Entry 4JI8 (X-ray diffraction, 3.74 A resolution); this record covers chains A and I of the 21 polymer chains in the assembly.

[Chain A]
Molecule: 16S rRNA
Source organism: Thermus thermophilus
Sequence (1522 nucleotides; numbered 0 to 1544 plus 19 insertion-coded residues; 42 numbers in that range are skipped by the numbering (no residue carries them; nothing is unmodelled there); the number before each row is that of its first residue; a row labelled like 190A-190L holds insertion residues (190A, then the next letters in order); numbering starts at 0):
     0 UUUGUUGGAG AGUUUGAUCC UGGCUCAGGG UGAACGCUGG CGGCGUGCCU AAGACAUGCA
    60 AGUCGUGCGG G
    73 CCGCGGGGUU UU
    88 ACUCCG
    95 UGGUC
   101 AGCGGCGGAC GGGUGAGUAA CGCGUGGGU
  129A G
   130 ACCUACCCGG AAGAGGGGGA CAACCCGGGG AAACUCGGGC UAAUCCCCCA UGUGGACCCG
   190 C
190A-190L CCCUUGGGGUGU
   191 GUCCAAAGGG CUUU
   216 GCCCGCUUCC GGAUGGGCCC GCGUCCCAUC AGCUAGUUGG UGGGGUAAUG GCCCACCAAG
   276 GCGACGACGG GUAGCCGGUC UGAGAGGAUG GCCGGCCACA GGGGCACUGA GACACGGGCC
   336 CCACUCCUAC GGGAGGCAGC AGUUAGGAAU CUUCCGCAAU GGGCGCAAGC CUGACGGAGC
   396 GACGCCGCUU GGAGGAAGAA GCCCUUCGGG GUGUAAACUC CUGAA
   442 CCCGGGACGA AACCCCCGAC GA
   474 GGGGACUGAC GGUACCGGG
   494 GUAAUAGCGC CGGCCAACUC CGUGCCAGCA GCCGCGGUAA UACGGAGGGC GCGAGCGUUA
   554 CCCGGAUUCA CUGGGCGUAA AGGGCGUGUA GGCGGCCUGG GGCGUCCCAU GUGAAAGACC
   614 ACGGCUCAAC CGUGGGGGAG CGUGGGAUAC GCUCAGGCUA GACGGUGGGA GAGGGUGGUG
   674 GAAUUCCCGG AGUAGCGGUG AAAUGCGCAG AUACCGGGAG GAACGCCGAU GGCGAAGGCA
   734 GCCACCUGGU CCACCCGUGA CGCUGAGGCG CGAAAGCGUG GGGAGCAAAC CGGAUUAGAU
   794 ACCCGGGUAG UCCACGCCCU AAACGAUGCG CGCUAGGUCU CUGGGUCU
   848 CCUGGGGGCC GAAGCUAACG CGUUAAGCGC GCCGCCUGGG GAGUACGGCC GCAAGGCUGA
   908 AACUCAAAGG AAUUGACGGG GGCCCGCACA AGCGGUGGAG CAUGUGGUUU AAUUCGAAGX
   968 AACGCGAAGA ACCUUACCAG GCCUUGACAU GCUAGG
 1003A G
  1004 AACCCGGGUG AAAGCCUGGG GUGCCCC
1030A-1030D GCGA
  1031 GGGGAGCCCU AGCACAGGUG CUGCAUGGCC GUCGUCAGCU CGUGCCGUGA GGUGUUGGGU
  1091 UAAGUCCCGC AACGAGCGCA ACCCCCGCCG UUAGUUGCCA GCGGUUCGGC CGGGCACUCU
  1151 AACGGGACUG CCCGCGAAA
  1171 GCGGGAGGAA GGAGGGGACG ACGUCUGGUC AGCAUGGCCC UUACGGCCUG GGCGACACAC
  1231 GUGCUACAAU GCCCACUACA AAGCGAUGCC ACCCGGCAAC GGGGAGCUAA UCGCAAAAAG
  1291 GUGGGCCCAG UUCGGAUUGG GGUCUGCAAC CCGACCCCAU GAAGCCGGAA UCGCUAGUAA
  1351 UCGCGGAUCA G
 1361A C
  1362 CAUGCCGCGG UGAAUACGUU CCCGGGCCUU GUACACACXG CCXGUXACGC CAUGGGAGCG
  1422 GGCUCUACCC GAAGUCGCCG GG
  1446 AGCCUACGGG
  1459 CAGGCGCCGA GGGUAGGGCC CGUGACUGGG GCGAAGUCGU AACAAGGUAG CUGUACCGGA
  1519 AGGUGCGGCU GGAUCCACUC CUUUCU
Disordered / not traced: 0-2, 1534-1538
Sequence notes: conflict C1534 (A2157 in M26923.1), A1535 (C2158 in M26923.1)
Modified positions: PSU (pseudouridine-5'-monophosphate) at position 516, 7MG (7N-methyl-8-hydroguanosine-5'-monophosphate) at position 527, M2G (N2-dimethylguanosine-5'-monophosphate) at position 966, 5MC (5-methylcytidine-5'-monophosphate) at position 967, 2MG (2N-methylguanosine-5'-monophosphate) at position 1207, 5MC (5-methylcytidine-5'-monophosphate) at position 1400, 4OC (4n,o2'-methylcytidine-5'-monophosphate) at position 1402, 5MC (5-methylcytidine-5'-monophosphate) at position 1404, 5MC (5-methylcytidine-5'-monophosphate) at position 1407, UR3 (3-methyluridine-5'-monophoshate) at position 1498, MA6 (6N-dimethyladenosine-5'-monophoshate) at position 1518, MA6 (6N-dimethyladenosine-5'-monophoshate) at position 1519, PSU (pseudouridine-5'-monophosphate) at position 1540, PSU (pseudouridine-5'-monophosphate) at position 1541
Bound ions: Mg2+ site 1 near A53 (its only coordinating residue here); Mg2+ site 2: A59, U387; Mg2+ site 3 near G61 (its only coordinating residue here); Mg2+ site 4 near U83 (its only coordinating residue here); Mg2+ site 5: G107, G324; Mg2+ site 6 near A109 (its only coordinating residue here); Mg2+ site 7: C110, G377; Mg2+ site 8: G117, G289; Mg2+ site 9: G124, U125, G236; Mg2+ site 10 near A149 (its only coordinating residue here); Mg2+ site 11 near G167 (its only coordinating residue here); Mg2+ site 12 near U182 (its only coordinating residue here); 83 more Mg2+ sites not listed
Small-molecule neighbours: streptomycin (SRY): U12, U14, C526, 7MG_527, C912, A913, A914, A915, C1490, G1491
Reported in the primary citation:
  - mutagenesis - C1490U: increased growth

[Chain I]
Protein: Ribosomal protein S9
Source organism: Thermus thermophilus
Reference sequence: P80374 (RS9_THET8); numbering as in UniProt (aligned over 1-128)
Amino-acid sequence (128 residues; numbered 1 to 128; the number before each row is that of its first residue):
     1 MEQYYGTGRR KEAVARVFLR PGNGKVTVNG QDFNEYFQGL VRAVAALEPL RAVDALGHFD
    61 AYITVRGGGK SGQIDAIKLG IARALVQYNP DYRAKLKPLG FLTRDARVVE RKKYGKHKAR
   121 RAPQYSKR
Disordered / not traced: 1

[Interface between chain A and chain I]
Contacting residue pairs - 120 pairs, chain A then chain I:
  G941(A) with Arg-121(I), base contact
  G942(A) with Gln-124(I), base contact
  U943(A) with Gln-124(I), sugar contact
  M2G_966(A) with Arg-128(I), hydrogen bond to the sugar
  5MC_967(A) with Arg-128(I), hydrogen bond to the sugar
  A968(A) with Arg-128(I), salt bridge to the phosphate
  C1116(A) with Val-108(I), sugar contact
  G1117(A) with Arg-104(I), hydrogen bond to the phosphate
  C1118(A) with Arg-9(I), salt bridge to the phosphate; Arg-83(I), phosphate contact; Arg-104(I), salt bridge to the phosphate
  C1119(A) with Arg-9(I), salt bridge to the phosphate; Arg-83(I), salt bridge to the phosphate
  G1127(A) with Arg-16(I), hydrogen bond to the sugar; Arg-66(I), salt bridge to the phosphate
  C1128(A) with Arg-16(I), sugar contact; Arg-66(I), salt bridge to the phosphate
  C1129(A) with Tyr-62(I), hydrogen bond to the phosphate
  A1130(A) with Gln-3(I), hydrogen bond to the sugar; Phe-18(I), sugar contact; Arg-20(I), salt bridge to the phosphate; Tyr-62(I), phosphate contact
  G1131(A) with Arg-20(I), salt bridge to the phosphate
  A1146(A) with Arg-16(I), base contact
  C1147(A) with Tyr-5(I), hydrogen bond to the sugar; Thr-7(I), phosphate contact; Arg-16(I), hydrogen bond to the base
  U1148(A) with Tyr-5(I), sugar contact; Thr-7(I), hydrogen bond to the phosphate; Arg-9(I), phosphate contact; Val-14(I), phosphate contact
  C1149(A) with Arg-9(I), salt bridge to the phosphate; Val-14(I), phosphate contact
  G1178(A) with Arg-93(I), salt bridge to the phosphate
  A1179(A) with Arg-93(I), salt bridge to the phosphate; Leu-102(I), sugar contact; Thr-103(I), phosphate contact; Arg-104(I), sugar contact
  A1180(A) with Thr-103(I), hydrogen bond to the phosphate
  G1186(A) with Glu-110(I), phosphate contact; Arg-111(I), sugar contact; Lys-113(I), hydrogen bond to the phosphate; Arg-120(I), salt bridge to the phosphate
  G1187(A) with Arg-111(I), hydrogen bond to the sugar; Lys-113(I), salt bridge to the phosphate
  A1188(A) with Tyr-114(I), phosphate contact
  C1189(A) with Tyr-114(I), phosphate contact
  G1231(A) with Ser-126(I), phosphate contact; Lys-127(I), phosphate contact
  U1232(A) with Gln-124(I), hydrogen bond to the phosphate; Tyr-125(I), phosphate contact; Ser-126(I), phosphate contact
  G1233(A) with His-117(I), salt bridge to the phosphate; Gln-124(I), phosphate contact
  A1248(A) with Gln-31(I), sugar contact; Lys-70(I), hydrogen bond to the sugar
  C1249(A) with Tyr-36(I), sugar contact; Gly-68(I), hydrogen bond to the sugar; Gly-69(I), sugar contact; Lys-70(I), hydrogen bond to the sugar; Gln-73(I), hydrogen bond to the sugar
  A1250(A) with Arg-66(I), phosphate contact; Gly-67(I), hydrogen bond to the phosphate; Gly-68(I), hydrogen bond to the sugar
  A1251(A) with Glu-12(I), sugar contact; Gly-67(I), phosphate contact
  G1291(A) with Gln-38(I), hydrogen bond to the sugar; Gly-39(I), sugar contact; Leu-40(I), sugar contact
  U1292(A) with Gln-38(I), sugar contact
  A1340(A) with Lys-127(I), hydrogen bond to the sugar
  U1341(A) with Ser-126(I), hydrogen bond to the sugar; Lys-127(I), sugar contact
  C1342(A) with Gln-124(I), sugar contact; Tyr-125(I), phosphate contact
  G1343(A) with Arg-121(I), hydrogen bond to the sugar; Ala-122(I), hydrogen bond to the sugar; Tyr-125(I), phosphate contact
  C1344(A) with Arg-120(I), sugar contact; Ala-122(I), phosphate contact
  U1345(A) with Arg-120(I), salt bridge to the phosphate
  A1346(A) with Arg-120(I), salt bridge to the phosphate
  G1347(A) with Arg-10(I), hydrogen bond to the base; Arg-107(I), salt bridge to the phosphate; Val-108(I), sugar contact; Val-109(I), sugar contact
  U1348(A) with Val-109(I), phosphate contact; Glu-110(I), hydrogen bond to the phosphate; Arg-120(I), phosphate contact
  A1349(A) with Lys-118(I), phosphate contact; Arg-120(I), hydrogen bond to the phosphate; Arg-121(I), hydrogen bond to the phosphate
  A1350(A) with Lys-118(I), salt bridge to the phosphate; Arg-121(I), salt bridge to the phosphate
  U1351(A) with Lys-118(I), base contact
  C1366(A) with His-117(I), salt bridge to the phosphate
  C1367(A) with Lys-112(I), salt bridge to the phosphate; Tyr-114(I), phosphate contact; Gly-115(I), hydrogen bond to the phosphate; Lys-116(I), phosphate contact
  G1368(A) with Arg-111(I), salt bridge to the phosphate; Lys-112(I), salt bridge to the phosphate; Lys-113(I), phosphate contact; Tyr-114(I), hydrogen bond to the phosphate
  C1369(A) with Arg-111(I), phosphate contact; Lys-112(I), hydrogen bond to the phosphate
  G1370(A) with Glu-12(I), sugar contact; Val-109(I), sugar contact
  G1371(A) with Lys-11(I), phosphate contact; Glu-12(I), phosphate contact; Gly-68(I), phosphate contact; Gly-69(I), hydrogen bond to the phosphate; Val-109(I), phosphate contact
  U1372(A) with Lys-11(I), salt bridge to the phosphate; Gly-69(I), phosphate contact; Lys-70(I), phosphate contact; Ser-71(I), hydrogen bond to the phosphate; Gly-72(I), hydrogen bond to the phosphate
  G1373(A) with Lys-11(I), hydrogen bond to the base; Ser-71(I), hydrogen bond to the phosphate
Also at the interface, not in a pair above, chain A (58 interface residues in all): C1230, A1287, G1290
Also at the interface, not in a pair above, chain I (53 interface residues in all): Arg-42, Ala-119, Pro-123

[Overview]
Chain A and chain I form an interface of 58 and 53 residues respectively; the contacts include 36 hydrogen
bonds and 25 salt bridges. Polar pairs include C1147(A)/Arg-16(I), G1347(A)/Arg-10(I) and G1373(A)/Lys-11(I).
Bound to chain A: streptomycin. The Mg2+ site 2 is built by A59(A) and U387(A). From the paper: C1490U of
chain A increases growth.
Here chain A is 16S rRNA and chain I is Ribosomal protein S9, both from Thermus thermophilus. Entry 4JI8
(Crystal Structure of 30S ribosomal subunit from Thermus thermophilus) was determined by X-ray diffraction,
deposited together with 4JI0, 4JI1, 4JI2, 4JI3, 4JI4, 4JI5, 4JI6 and 4JI7.
